9CAB - chains R and Z of the 20 polymer chains in the assembly; structure by electron microscopy, 3.94 A resolution.

[Chain R]
Protein: Histone H2B 1.1
From: Xenopus laevis
UniProtKB: P02281 (H2B11_XENLA); residues 1-125 here correspond to UniProt positions 2-126 (UniProt number = residue number + 1)
Sequence (125 residues; row label = number of the first residue in the row):
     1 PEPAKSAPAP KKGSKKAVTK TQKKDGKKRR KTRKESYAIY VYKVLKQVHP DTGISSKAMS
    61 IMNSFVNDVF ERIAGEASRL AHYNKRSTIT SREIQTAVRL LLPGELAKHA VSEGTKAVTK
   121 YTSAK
Unresolved in the structure: 1-27
Sequence notes: conflict Thr32 (Ser33 in P02281)
Swiss-Prot annotation at these positions:
  - modified residue: Lys5 (N6-acetyllysine), Lys12 (N6-acetyllysine), Ser14 (Phosphoserine), Lys15 (N6-acetyllysine), Lys20 (N6-acetyllysine)
  - glycosylation: Ser112 (O-linked (GlcNAc) serine)
  - cross-link: Lys120 (Glycyl lysine isopeptide (Lys-Gly) (interchain with G-Cter in ubiquitin))

[Chain Z]
Molecule: 285-nt DNA strand
Sequence (285 nucleotides; numbered -105 to 179; the number before each row is that of its first residue; numbers below 1 keep their minus sign (DG-105 is residue -105)):
  -105 GCCAGTGAAT TCGAGCTCGG TACCCGGGGA TCACAGGATG TACATATCTG ACAGCTGCCT
   -45 GGAGACTAGG GAGTAATCCC CTTGGCGGTT AAAACGCGGG GGACAGCGCG TAGCTGCGTT
    15 TAAGCGGTGC TAGAGCTGTC TACGACCAAT TGAGCGGCCT GCGCACCGGG ATTCTCCAGC
    75 AGGGCTTCCC ACGTGCGCAG CAGGACGCAG CGCTGCCTGA AACTCGCGCC GCGAGGAGAG
   135 GGAGGACGAA CGCGCCCCCA CCCCCTTATA TAGGCGCCCT TCGAT
Unresolved in the structure: -105 to -77, 93-179

[Chain R / chain Z interface]
Contacting residue pairs (19; chain R residue first):
  Arg29(R) with DC30(Z), hydrogen bond to the phosphate; DT31(Z), salt bridge to the phosphate
  Arg30(R) with DG-49(Z), base contact
  Thr32(R) with DC30(Z), hydrogen bond to the phosphate
  Arg33(R) with DT-46(Z), hydrogen bond to the sugar
  Glu35(R) with DG-45(Z), sugar contact
  Tyr42(R) with DA-53(Z), hydrogen bond to the phosphate; DG-52(Z), phosphate contact
  Gly53(R) with DA-53(Z), phosphate contact
  Ile54(R) with DC-54(Z), sugar contact; DA-53(Z), hydrogen bond to the phosphate
  Ser55(R) with DC-54(Z), phosphate contact
  Ser56(R) with DC-54(Z), hydrogen bond to the phosphate
  Arg86(R) with DA-34(Z), phosphate contact; DG-33(Z), salt bridge to the phosphate
  Ser87(R) with DG-35(Z), phosphate contact; DA-34(Z), hydrogen bond to the phosphate
  Thr88(R) with DG-35(Z), phosphate contact; DA-34(Z), hydrogen bond to the phosphate
Interface residues without a listed pair, chain R (14 interface residues in all): Lys85
Interface residues without a listed pair, chain Z (12 interface residues in all): DC-47

[Summary]
14 residues of chain R face 12 of chain Z across their interface; the contacts include 8 hydrogen bonds and 2
salt bridges. Polar contacts include Arg33(R)-DT-46(Z), Arg29(R)-DC30(Z) and Thr32(R)-DC30(Z).
Here chain R is Histone H2B 1.1 (Xenopus laevis) and chain Z is a 285-nt DNA strand. Entry 9CAB (Cryo-EM
structure of human SRCAP-nucleosome complex in the encounter state (composite structure)) was determined by
electron microscopy.
